PDB entry 8OIB | X-ray diffraction, 2.44 A resolution | chains B and D of the 4 polymer chains in the assembly

== Chain B (and D) ==
Protein: Inosine-uridine preferring nucleoside hydrolase family protein
From: Trichomonas vaginalis
Notes: chain D of this document is another copy of the same molecule, construct and numbering; everything in this record applies to it too
UniProt: A2FTT0 (A2FTT0_TRIV3); numbering as in UniProt (aligned over 1-347)
Amino-acid sequence (347 residues; row label = number of the first residue in the row):
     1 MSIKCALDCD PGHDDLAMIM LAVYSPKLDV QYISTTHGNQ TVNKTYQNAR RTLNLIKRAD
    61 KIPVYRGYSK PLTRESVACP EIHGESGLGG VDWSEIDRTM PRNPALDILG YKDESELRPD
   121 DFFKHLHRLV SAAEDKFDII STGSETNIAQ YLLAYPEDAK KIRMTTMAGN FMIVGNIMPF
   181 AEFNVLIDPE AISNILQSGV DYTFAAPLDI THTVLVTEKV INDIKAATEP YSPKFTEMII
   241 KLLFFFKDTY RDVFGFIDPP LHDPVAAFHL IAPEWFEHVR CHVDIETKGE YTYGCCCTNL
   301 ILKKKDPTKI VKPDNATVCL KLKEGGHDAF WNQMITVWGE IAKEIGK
Disordered / not traced: 304-311 (chain D: 1, 301-311)
Metal / ion sites: Ca2+: Asp10, Asp15, Thr142, Asp263 (together with glycerol)
What the authors report for this chain:
  - Ca2+ coordination: Asp10, Asp15, Thr142, Asp263
  - conformationally variable residues (order/disorder transition): Phe245 to Ile257
  - catalytic residues: His83, His262 (by similarity / conservation)

== Chain B / chain D interface ==
Pairs across the interface (48):
  Asn170(B) - Phe180(D)
  Phe171(B) - Val174(D)
  Phe171(B) - Phe180(D)
  Met172(B) - Val174(D)
  Ile173(B) - Val174(D)
  Val174(B) - Phe171(D)
  Val174(B) - Met172(D)
  Val174(B) - Ile173(D)
  Pro179(B) - Thr298(D)
  Phe180(B) - Asn170(D)
  Phe180(B) - Phe171(D)
  Phe180(B) - Phe180(D)  hydrophobic
  Phe180(B) - Cys295(D)  hydrophobic
  Phe180(B) - Cys296(D)
  Asp284(B) - Tyr291(D)
  Ile285(B) - Tyr291(D)
  Glu286(B) - Gly289(D)
  Glu286(B) - Glu290(D)  hydrogen bond (side chain-backbone)
  Glu286(B) - Tyr291(D)  hydrogen bond (side chain-backbone)
  Glu286(B) - Thr292(D)  hydrogen bond
  Lys288(B) - Lys288(D)
  Gly289(B) - Glu286(D)
  Gly289(B) - Gly289(D)
  Glu290(B) - Glu286(D)  hydrogen bond (backbone-side chain)
  Tyr291(B) - Asp284(D)
  Tyr291(B) - Ile285(D)
  Tyr291(B) - Glu286(D)  hydrogen bond (backbone-side chain)
  Tyr291(B) - Cys297(D)  hydrophobic
  Tyr291(B) - Lys312(D)
  Thr292(B) - Glu286(D)  hydrogen bond
  Thr292(B) - Thr292(D)  hydrogen bond
  Thr292(B) - Cys295(D)
  Thr292(B) - Cys297(D)
  Cys295(B) - Phe180(D)  hydrophobic
  Cys295(B) - Thr292(D)
  Cys296(B) - Phe180(D)
  Cys297(B) - Pro179(D)  hydrophobic
  Cys297(B) - Tyr291(D)  hydrophobic
  Cys297(B) - Thr292(D)
  Thr298(B) - Pro179(D)
  Ile301(B) - Val174(D)  hydrophobic
  Ile301(B) - Gly175(D)
  Ile301(B) - Asn176(D)
  Ile301(B) - Pro179(D)
  Ile301(B) - Phe254(D)  hydrophobic
  Leu302(B) - Val253(D)
  Lys303(B) - Asp252(D)
  Lys303(B) - Val253(D)  hydrogen bond (backbone-backbone)
Other interface residues (no listed pair), chain D (26 interface residues in all): Met178

== Summary ==
22 residues of chain B face 26 of chain D across their interface; the contacts include 8 hydrogen bonds. Polar
contacts include Glu286(B)-Glu290(D), Glu286(B)-Tyr291(D) and Glu286(B)-Thr292(D). Asp10(B), Asp15(B),
Thr142(B) and Asp263(B) form the Ca2+ site. The paper reports catalytic residues His83(B) and His262(B); Ca2+
coordination by Asp10(B), Asp15(B) and Thr142(B) among others.
Chain B and chain D are both Inosine-uridine preferring nucleoside hydrolase family protein (Trichomonas
vaginalis); the structure, Trichomonas vaginalis riboside hydrolase in complex with glycerol, was determined
by X-ray diffraction together with 8OI7, 8OI9, 8OIA and 8OIC from the same study.
